Entry 7XG4 (electron microscopy, 3.70 A resolution); this record covers chains C and I of the 12 polymer chains in the assembly.

[Chain C]
Name: Csf2
From: Pseudomonas aeruginosa
Chain sequence (348 residues; each row starts with the number of its first residue):
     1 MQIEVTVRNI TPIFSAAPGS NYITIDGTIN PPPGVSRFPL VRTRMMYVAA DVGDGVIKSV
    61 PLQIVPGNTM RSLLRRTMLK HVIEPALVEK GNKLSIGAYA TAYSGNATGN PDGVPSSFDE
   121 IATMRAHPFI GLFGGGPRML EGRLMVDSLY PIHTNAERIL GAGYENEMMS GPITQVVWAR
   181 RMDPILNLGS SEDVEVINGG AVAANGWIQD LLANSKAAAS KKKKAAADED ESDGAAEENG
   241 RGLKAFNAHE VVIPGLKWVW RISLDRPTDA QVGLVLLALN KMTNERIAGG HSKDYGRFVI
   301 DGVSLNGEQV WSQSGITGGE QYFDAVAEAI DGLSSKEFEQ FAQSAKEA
Disordered / not traced: 224-238, 345-348

[Chain I]
Molecule: crRNA
From: Pseudomonas aeruginosa
Sequence (61 nucleotides; numbered 1 to 61; the number before each row is that of its first residue):
     1 GUGAACGGUG GAGCAACACC UGAAGGAAGG CUUGAUGAGC GUGUUCCCCG CAUACGCGGG
    61 X
Modified residues: 23G (guanosine-5'-phosphate-2',3'-cyclic phosphate) at position 61

[How chain C and chain I interact]
Pairs across the interface - 47 pairs, chain C then chain I:
  Ala16(C) - U9(I)  base contact
  Ala16(C) - G10(I)  phosphate contact
  Ala17(C) - U9(I)  base contact
  Pro18(C) - U9(I)  base contact
  Ile25(C) - A15(I)  base contact
  Arg44(C) - U9(I)  sugar contact
  Pro66(C) - U9(I)  phosphate contact
  Asn68(C) - G7(I)  hydrogen bond to the sugar
  Asn68(C) - G8(I)  sugar contact
  Asn68(C) - U9(I)  phosphate contact
  Thr69(C) - G8(I)  hydrogen bond to the phosphate
  Thr69(C) - U9(I)  hydrogen bond to the phosphate
  Thr69(C) - G10(I)  phosphate contact
  Arg71(C) - G7(I)  salt bridge to the phosphate
  Ser72(C) - G8(I)  hydrogen bond to the sugar
  Arg75(C) - G7(I)  salt bridge to the phosphate
  Arg76(C) - G8(I)  base contact
  Ser104(C) - G7(I)  sugar contact
  Gly134(C) - C6(I)  phosphate contact
  Gly135(C) - C6(I)  sugar contact
  Met139(C) - A4(I)  base contact
  Met139(C) - A5(I)  hydrogen bond to the sugar
  Leu140(C) - A5(I)  sugar contact
  Glu141(C) - A5(I)  sugar contact
  Gly142(C) - C6(I)  phosphate contact
  Trp178(C) - A15(I)  phosphate contact
  Ala179(C) - A15(I)  phosphate contact
  Arg180(C) - G13(I)  hydrogen bond to the sugar
  Arg180(C) - C14(I)  hydrogen bond to the sugar
  Arg180(C) - A15(I)  hydrogen bond to the phosphate
  Arg180(C) - A16(I)  sugar contact
  Arg181(C) - A12(I)  base contact
  Arg181(C) - G13(I)  phosphate contact
  Met182(C) - C14(I)  phosphate contact
  Asn187(C) - C14(I)  base contact
  Ala245(C) - G13(I)  base contact
  Phe246(C) - A15(I)  stacking on the base
  Asn247(C) - G13(I)  base contact
  Ala288(C) - G10(I)  phosphate contact
  Gly289(C) - G8(I)  base contact
  Gly289(C) - G10(I)  sugar contact
  Gly289(C) - G11(I)  phosphate contact
  Gly290(C) - G11(I)  hydrogen bond to the phosphate
  His291(C) - G11(I)  hydrogen bond to the phosphate
  Ser292(C) - A12(I)  hydrogen bond to the phosphate
  Ser292(C) - G13(I)  hydrogen bond to the phosphate
  Lys293(C) - G13(I)  salt bridge to the phosphate
Interface residues without a listed pair, chain C (39 interface residues in all): Phe14, Ser15, Gly105, Gly136, Lys244

[Summary]
39 residues of chain C face 13 of chain I across their interface, with 12 hydrogen bonds, 3 salt bridges and 1
aromatic stacking contact. Polar contacts include Asn68(C)-G7(I), Ser72(C)-G8(I) and Met139(C)-A5(I).
Here chain C is Csf2 and chain I is crRNA, both from Pseudomonas aeruginosa. Entry 7XG4 (CryoEM structure of
type IV-A CasDinG bound NTS-nicked Csf-crRNA-dsDNA quaternary complex in a second state) was determined by
electron microscopy (same publication as 7XF1, 7XFZ, 7XG0, 7XG1, 7XG2 and 7XG3).
